Entry 8OIA (X-ray diffraction, 2.30 A resolution); this record covers chains A and B of the 4 polymer chains in the assembly.

Chain A (and B):
Name: Inosine-uridine preferring nucleoside hydrolase family protein
Source organism: Trichomonas vaginalis
Notes: chain B of this document is another copy of the same molecule, construct and numbering; everything in this record applies to it too
UniProt: A2FTT0 (A2FTT0_TRIV3); residues 1-347 here = UniProt positions 1-347
Amino-acid sequence (347 residues; each row starts with the number of its first residue):
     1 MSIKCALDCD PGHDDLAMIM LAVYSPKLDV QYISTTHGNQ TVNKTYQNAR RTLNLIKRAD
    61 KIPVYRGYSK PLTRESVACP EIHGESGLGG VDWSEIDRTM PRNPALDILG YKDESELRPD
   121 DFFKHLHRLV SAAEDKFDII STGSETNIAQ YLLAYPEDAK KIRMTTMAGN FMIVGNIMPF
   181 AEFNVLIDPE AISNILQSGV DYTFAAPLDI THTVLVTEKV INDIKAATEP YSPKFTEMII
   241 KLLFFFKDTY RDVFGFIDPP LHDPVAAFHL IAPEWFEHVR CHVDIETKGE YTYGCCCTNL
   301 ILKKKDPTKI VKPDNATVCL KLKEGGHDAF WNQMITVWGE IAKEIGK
Unresolved in the structure: 1, 79-85, 305-311, 347 (chain B: 1, 347)
Bound ions: Ca2+: Asp10, Asp15, Thr142, Asp263 (together with alpha-D-ribofuranose)
Residues lining bound ligands: alpha-D-ribofuranose (RIB): Asp10, Asp14, Asp15, Asn39, Thr142, Met167, Asn176, Glu182, Phe183, Asn184, His262, Asp263
From the paper describing this entry:
  - Ca2+ coordination: Asp10, Asp15, Thr142, Asp263
  - conformationally variable residues (loop rearrangement, order/disorder transition): Asn39, His83, Phe245 to Ile257
  - self-association interface (contacts with another copy of this molecule): Tyr65 to Leu72, Ser115 to Lys124, Gly143 to Ala154, Met167 to Ile177, Ile187 to Asn194, Asp252 to Phe254, Cys281 to Lys309, Thr298 to Pro313
  - catalytic residues: His262 (citing earlier work)
  - catalytic residues: His83 (by similarity / conservation)

Interface between chain A and chain B:
Pairs across the interface (53; chain A residue first):
  Asn170(A) - Phe180(B)
  Phe171(A) - Val174(B)
  Phe171(A) - Phe180(B)
  Met172(A) - Val174(B)
  Ile173(A) - Val174(B)
  Val174(A) - Phe171(B)
  Val174(A) - Met172(B)
  Val174(A) - Ile173(B)
  Asn176(A) - Ile301(B)
  Met178(A) - Ile301(B)
  Pro179(A) - Ile301(B)
  Phe180(A) - Asn170(B)
  Phe180(A) - Phe171(B)
  Phe180(A) - Phe180(B)  hydrophobic
  Phe180(A) - Cys295(B)  hydrophobic
  Phe180(A) - Cys296(B)
  Asp284(A) - Tyr291(B)  hydrogen bond
  Glu286(A) - Gly289(B)
  Glu286(A) - Glu290(B)  hydrogen bond (side chain-backbone)
  Glu286(A) - Tyr291(B)  hydrogen bond (side chain-backbone)
  Glu286(A) - Thr292(B)  hydrogen bond
  Lys288(A) - Glu290(B)  salt bridge
  Gly289(A) - Glu286(B)
  Gly289(A) - Gly289(B)
  Glu290(A) - Glu286(B)  hydrogen bond (backbone-side chain)
  Glu290(A) - Lys288(B)  salt bridge
  Tyr291(A) - Asp284(B)  hydrogen bond
  Tyr291(A) - Glu286(B)  hydrogen bond (backbone-side chain)
  Tyr291(A) - Cys297(B)  hydrophobic
  Tyr291(A) - Lys312(B)
  Thr292(A) - Glu286(B)  hydrogen bond
  Thr292(A) - Thr292(B)  hydrogen bond
  Thr292(A) - Cys295(B)
  Thr292(A) - Cys297(B)
  Cys295(A) - Phe180(B)  hydrophobic
  Cys295(A) - Thr292(B)
  Cys296(A) - Phe180(B)
  Cys297(A) - Pro179(B)  hydrophobic
  Cys297(A) - Tyr291(B)  hydrophobic
  Cys297(A) - Thr292(B)
  Thr298(A) - Pro179(B)
  Ile301(A) - Val174(B)  hydrophobic
  Ile301(A) - Gly175(B)
  Ile301(A) - Asn176(B)
  Ile301(A) - Pro179(B)
  Ile301(A) - Phe254(B)  hydrophobic
  Leu302(A) - Val253(B)
  Leu302(A) - Phe254(B)  hydrophobic
  Lys303(A) - Asp252(B)
  Lys303(A) - Val253(B)  hydrogen bond (backbone-backbone)
  Lys303(A) - Phe254(B)
  Lys303(A) - Gly255(B)
  Lys304(A) - Asp252(B)
Other interface residues (no listed pair), chain A (28 interface residues in all): Ile177, Asp252, Val253, Ile285
Other interface residues (no listed pair), chain B (29 interface residues in all): Ile285, Thr298, Lys304, Lys305

Summary:
The interface between chain A and chain B involves 28 residues on one side and 29 on the other; the contacts
include 10 hydrogen bonds and 2 salt bridges. Among the polar pairs are Lys288(A)-Glu290(B),
Asp284(A)-Tyr291(B) and Glu286(A)-Glu290(B). From the paper: catalytic residues His262(A) and His83(A); Ca2+
coordination by Asp10(A), Asp15(A) and Thr142(A) among others.
Both chains are Inosine-uridine preferring nucleoside hydrolase family protein (Trichomonas vaginalis). Entry
8OIA (Trichomonas vaginalis riboside hydrolase in complex with D-ribose) was determined by X-ray diffraction,
deposited together with 8OI7, 8OI9, 8OIB and 8OIC.
